9B8P - chains F and H of the 17 polymer chains in the assembly; structure by electron microscopy, 3.20 A resolution.

Chain F:
Molecule: V-type proton ATPase subunit B, brain isoform
From: Rattus norvegicus
Reference sequence: P62815 (VATB2_RAT); numbering as in UniProt (aligned over 1-511)
Chain sequence (511 residues; numbered 1 to 511; the number before each row is that of its first residue):
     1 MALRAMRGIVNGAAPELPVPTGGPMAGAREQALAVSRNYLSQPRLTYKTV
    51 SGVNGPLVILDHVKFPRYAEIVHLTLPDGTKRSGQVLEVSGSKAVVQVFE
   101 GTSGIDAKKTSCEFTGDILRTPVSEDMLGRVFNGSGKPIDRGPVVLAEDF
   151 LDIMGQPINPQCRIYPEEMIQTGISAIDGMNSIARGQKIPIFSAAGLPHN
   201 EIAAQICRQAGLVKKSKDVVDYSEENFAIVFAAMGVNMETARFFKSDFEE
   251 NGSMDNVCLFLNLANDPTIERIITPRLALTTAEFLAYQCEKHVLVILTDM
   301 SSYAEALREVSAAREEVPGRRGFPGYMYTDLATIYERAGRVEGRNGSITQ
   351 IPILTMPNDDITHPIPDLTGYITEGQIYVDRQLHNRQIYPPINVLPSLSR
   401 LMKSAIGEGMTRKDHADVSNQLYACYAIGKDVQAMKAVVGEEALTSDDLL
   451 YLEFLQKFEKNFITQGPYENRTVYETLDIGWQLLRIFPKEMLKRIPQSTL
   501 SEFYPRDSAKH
Disordered / not traced: 1-38, 216-224, 507-511
Swiss-Prot annotation at these positions:
  - binding site (ATP): R400

Chain H:
Molecule: ATPase H+-transporting V1 subunit D
From: Rattus norvegicus
Reference sequence: Q6P503 (Q6P503_RAT); numbering as in UniProt (aligned over 1-247)
Chain sequence (247 residues; row label = number of the first residue in the row):
     1 MSGKDRIEIFPSRMAQTIMKARLKGAQTGRNLLKKKSDALTLRFRQILKK
    51 IIETKMLMGEVMREAAFSLAEAKFTAGDFSTTVIQNVNKAQVKIRAKKDN
   101 VAGVTLPVFEHYHEGTDSYELTGLARGGEQLAKLKRNYAKAVELLVELAS
   151 LQTSFVTLDEAIKITNRRVNAIEHVIIPRIERTLAYIITELDEREREEFY
   201 RLKKIQEKKKIIKEKSEKDLERRRAAGEVMEPANLLAEEKDEDLLFE
Disordered / not traced: 1-3, 115-129, 218-247

How chain F and chain H interact:
Contacting residue pairs (16):
  E315(F) with Q206(H), hydrogen bond (backbone-side chain); K209(H), salt bridge
  V317(F) with F199(H), hydrophobic; L202(H), hydrophobic; Q206(H)
  P318(F) with F199(H); L202(H)
  R321(F) with R13(H); E195(H)
  N358(F) with T17(H), hydrogen bond
  D360(F) with K20(H), salt bridge
  D431(F) with K35(H), salt bridge
  V438(F) with L32(H); K36(H); A102(H)
  V439(F) with A39(H), hydrophobic
Interface residues without a listed pair, chain F (12 interface residues in all): T362, A434, M435
Interface residues without a listed pair, chain H (14 interface residues in all): G103

Overview:
Chain F and chain H form an interface of 12 and 14 residues respectively; the contacts include 2 hydrogen
bonds and 3 salt bridges. Polar pairs include E315(F)-K209(H), D360(F)-K20(H) and D431(F)-K35(H). Curated
annotation (UniProt) lists ATP-binding residue R400(F) on chain F.
Here chain F is V-type proton ATPase subunit B, brain isoform and chain H is ATPase H+-transporting V1 subunit
D, both from Rattus norvegicus. Entry 9B8P (Synaptic Vesicle V-ATPase with synaptophysin and SidK, State 3,
V1) was determined by electron microscopy (same publication as 9B8Q).
